PDB entry 7M93 | X-ray diffraction, 2.94 A resolution | chains A and B

[Chain A (and B)]
Protein: Sigma intracellular receptor 2
From: Bos taurus
Notes: chain B of this document is another copy of the same molecule, construct and numbering; everything in this record applies to it too
UniProtKB: Q3MHW7 (SGMR2_BOVIN); residue numbers follow UniProt; this construct covers 1-168
Sequence (174 residues; row label = number of the first residue in the row; numbers below 1 keep their minus sign (Gly-5 is residue -5)):
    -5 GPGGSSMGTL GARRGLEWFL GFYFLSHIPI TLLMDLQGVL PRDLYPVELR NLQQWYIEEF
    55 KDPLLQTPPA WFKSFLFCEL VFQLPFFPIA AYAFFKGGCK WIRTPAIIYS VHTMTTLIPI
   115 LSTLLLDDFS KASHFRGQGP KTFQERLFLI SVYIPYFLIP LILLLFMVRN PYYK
Not modelled in the structure: -5 to 3 (chain B: -5 to 2, 168)
Sequence notes: expression tag (-5 to 0)
Residues lining bound ligands: pb28 (YT1): Ile24, Asp29, Leu46, Trp49, Tyr50, Phe54, Leu59, Phe66, Leu70, Glu73, Thr110, Leu111, Ile114, Val146, Tyr147, Tyr150
Curated features (UniProtKB/Swiss-Prot):
  - binding site (cholesterol): Val75, Gln77
  - site: Asp56 (Likely important for receptor folding), Tyr150 (Important for 20(S)-OHC binding and stereoselectivity)
Reported in the primary citation:
  - binding site for pb28: Asp29
  - contacts within the chain: Asp29-Glu73 (hydrogen bond)

[Chain A / chain B interface]
Contacting residue pairs - 31 pairs, chain A then chain B:
  Ala64(A) with Thr117(B)
  Trp65(A) with Trp65(B); Pro113(B), hydrophobic; Thr117(B)
  Ser68(A) with Ile112(B); Pro113(B); Ser116(B)
  Phe69(A) with Thr109(B); Pro113(B), hydrophobic
  Cys72(A) with Ile112(B), hydrophobic
  Arg97(A) with Arg97(B); Thr98(B), hydrogen bond
  Thr98(A) with Arg97(B), hydrogen bond
  Ile102(A) with Val105(B)
  Val105(A) with Ile102(B); His106(B)
  His106(A) with Val105(B); Thr109(B), hydrogen bond
  Thr109(A) with Phe69(B); His106(B), hydrogen bond; Thr109(B); Thr110(B)
  Thr110(A) with Thr109(B)
  Pro113(A) with Trp65(B), hydrophobic; Ser68(B); Phe69(B)
  Ser116(A) with Ser68(B)
  Thr117(A) with Ala64(B); Trp65(B)
  Asp121(A) with Ala64(B)
  His128(A) with His128(B)
Interface residues without a listed pair, chain A (21 interface residues in all): Ile101, Ile112, Leu158, Val162
Interface residues without a listed pair, chain B (21 interface residues in all): Cys72, Ile101, Asp121, Leu158, Val162

[Overview]
Chain A and chain B each contribute 21 residues to their interface; the contacts include 4 hydrogen bonds.
Polar contacts include Arg97(A)-Thr98(B) and His106(A)-Thr109(B). Bound to chain A: pb28. From UniProt:
cholesterol-binding residues Val75(A) and Gln77(A) on chain A. The paper reports a binding site for pb28 at
Asp29(A); contacts within the chain involving Glu73(A) and Asp29(A).
Both chains are Sigma intracellular receptor 2 (Bos taurus). Entry 7M93 (Bovine sigma-2 receptor bound to
PB28) was determined by X-ray diffraction, deposited together with 7M94, 7M96 and 7MFI.
